4M82 - chain A; structure by X-ray diffraction, 1.59 A resolution.

Chain A:
Protein: Exo-1,3-beta-glucanase
Source organism: Candida albicans
Notes: EC 3.2.1.58; fragment: exo-1, 3-beta-glucanase
UniProt: Q5AI63 (Q5AI63_CANAL); residues 2-400 here correspond to UniProt positions 40-438 (UniProt number = residue number + 38)
Chain sequence (399 residues; row label = number of the first residue in the row):
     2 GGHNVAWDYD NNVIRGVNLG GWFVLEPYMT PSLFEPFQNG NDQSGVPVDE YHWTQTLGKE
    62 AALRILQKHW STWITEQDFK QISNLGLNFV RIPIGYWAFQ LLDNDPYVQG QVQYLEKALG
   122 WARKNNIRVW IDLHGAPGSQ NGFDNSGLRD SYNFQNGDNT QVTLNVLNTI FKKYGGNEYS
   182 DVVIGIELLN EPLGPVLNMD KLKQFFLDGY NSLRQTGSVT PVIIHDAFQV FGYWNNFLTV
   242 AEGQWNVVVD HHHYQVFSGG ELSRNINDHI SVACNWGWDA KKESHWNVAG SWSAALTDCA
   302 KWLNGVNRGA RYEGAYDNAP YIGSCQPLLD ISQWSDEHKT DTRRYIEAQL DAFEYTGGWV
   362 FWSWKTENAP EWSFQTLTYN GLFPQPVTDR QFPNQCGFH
Unresolved in the structure: 2-7
Differences from the reference sequence: engineered mutation Ser292 (Glu330 in Q5AI63)
Disulfide bonds: Cys275-Cys397, Cys300-Cys326
Residues lining bound ligands:
  - beta-D-glucopyranose (BGC): Val241, Gln245, Trp246, Asn247, Val248, Ser285, His286, Trp287
  - P-nitrophenyl-gentiobioside (NGB; 4-nitrophenyl 6-O-beta-D-glucopyranosyl-beta-D-glucopyranoside): Glu27, Tyr29, Phe144, Asp145, Asn146, Glu192, Leu194, Pro196, Phe229, His253, Tyr255, Phe258, Ser292, Leu304, Asn305, Trp363, Trp373

In short:
Bound to chain A: P-nitrophenyl-gentiobioside and beta-D-glucopyranose.
Chain A is Exo-1,3-beta-glucanase (Candida albicans); the structure, The structure of E292S glycosynthase
variant of exo-1,3-beta-glucanase from Candida albicans complexed with p-nitrophenyl-gentiobioside (product)
at ..., was determined by X-ray diffraction together with 4M80 and 4M81 from the same study.
